PDB entry 7OGM | electron microscopy, 3.70 A resolution | chains F and P of the 10 polymer chains in the assembly

Chain F:
Name: RNA-binding protein Hfq
From: Escherichia coli
UniProt: A1AJ78 (HFQ_ECOK1); residues 1-102 here = UniProt positions 1-102
Amino-acid sequence (102 residues; numbered 1 to 102; the number before each row is that of its first residue):
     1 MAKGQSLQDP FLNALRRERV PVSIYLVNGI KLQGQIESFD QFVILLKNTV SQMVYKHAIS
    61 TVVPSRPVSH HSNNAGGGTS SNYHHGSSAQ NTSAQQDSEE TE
Not modelled in the structure: 1-7, 69-102
Reported in the primary citation:
  - binding site for 3'ETS(LeuZ) (chain P): His-70 to His-71, Ser-72, Asn-73 to Asn-74 (proposed by the authors, not directly observed)

Chain P:
Molecule: 3'ETS(LeuZ)
Sequence (49 nucleotides; numbered 1 to 50; 1 number in that range is skipped by the numbering (no residue carries it; nothing is unmodelled there); the number before each row is that of its first residue):
     1 AGAUAAGAAU AAAAUCAAUU UAAAAAAAAA AAAAAAAAAA
    42 UUUUUUUUU

Interface between chain F and chain P:
Pairs across the interface - 9 pairs, chain F then chain P:
  Tyr-25(F) with A12(P), stacking on the base; A13(P), hydrogen bond to the phosphate
  Gly-29(F) with A12(P), phosphate contact; A13(P), phosphate contact; A14(P), phosphate contact
  Ile-30(F) with A14(P), sugar contact
  His-57(F) with U47(P), hydrogen bond to the sugar; U48(P), phosphate contact
  Thr-61(F) with A12(P), hydrogen bond to the base
Interface residues without a listed pair, chain F (7 interface residues in all): Lys-31, Gln-41

Summary:
7 residues of chain F face 5 of chain P across their interface; the contacts include 3 hydrogen bonds and 1
aromatic stacking contact. Among the polar pairs are Thr-61(F)/A12(P), His-57(F)/U47(P) and Tyr-25(F)/A13(P).
The paper reports a binding site for 3'ETS(LeuZ) (chain P) at His-70(F), Ser-72(F) and Asn-73(F).
Chain F is RNA-binding protein Hfq (Escherichia coli) and chain P is 3'ETS(LeuZ); the structure, A cooperative
PNPase-Hfq-RNA carrier complex facilitates bacterial riboregulation. PNPase-3'ETS(leuZ)-Hfq, was determined by
electron microscopy (same publication as 7OGK and 7OGL).
